PDB entry 7T90 | electron microscopy, 3.32 A resolution | chains C and E of the 5 polymer chains in the assembly

[Chain C]
Name: Guanine nucleotide-binding protein G(I)/G(S)/G(T) subunit beta-1
Organism: Homo sapiens
Reference sequence: P62873 (GBB1_HUMAN); numbering as in UniProt (aligned over 2-340)
Sequence (345 residues; row label = number of the first residue in the row; numbers below 1 keep their minus sign (Gly-4 is residue -4)):
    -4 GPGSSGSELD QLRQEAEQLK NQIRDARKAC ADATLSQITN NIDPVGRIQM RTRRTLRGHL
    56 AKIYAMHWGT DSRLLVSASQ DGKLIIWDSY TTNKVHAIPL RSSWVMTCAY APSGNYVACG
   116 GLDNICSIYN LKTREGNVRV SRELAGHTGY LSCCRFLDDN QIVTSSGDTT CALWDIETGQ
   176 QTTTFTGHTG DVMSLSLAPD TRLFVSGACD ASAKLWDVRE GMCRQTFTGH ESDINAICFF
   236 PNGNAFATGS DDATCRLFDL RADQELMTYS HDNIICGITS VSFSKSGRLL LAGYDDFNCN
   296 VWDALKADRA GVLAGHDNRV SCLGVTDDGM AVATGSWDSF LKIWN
Disordered / not traced: -4 to 2
Construct notes: expression tag (-4 to 1)
Curated features (UniProtKB/Swiss-Prot):
  - modified residue: Ser2 (N-acetylserine), His266 (Phosphohistidine)
  - natural variant: Leu30 (L30F: In MRD42; uncertain significance), Arg52 (R52G: In MRD42), Gly64 (G64V: In MRD42), Asp76 (D76E: In MRD42; D76G: In MRD42), Gly77 (G77S: In MRD42), Lys78 (K78R: In MRD42), Ile80 (I80N: In MRD42; I80T: In MRD42), His91 (H91R: In MRD42; uncertain significance), Ala92 (A92T: In MRD42), Pro94 (P94S: In MRD42), Leu95 (L95P: In MRD42), Arg96 (R96L: In MRD42), 5 further natural variant entries in UniProt

[Chain E]
Name: scFV16
Organism: Mus musculus
Notes: antibody fragment or engineered binder
Sequence (256 residues; each row starts with the number of its first residue):
     1 DVQLVESGGG LVQPGGSRKL SCSASGFAFS SFGMHWVRQA PEKGLEWVAY ISSGSGTIYY
    61 ADTVKGRFTI SRDDPKNTLF LQMTSLRSED TAMYYCVRSI YYYGSSPFDF WGQGTTLTVS
   121 SGGGGSGGGG SGGGGSDIVM TQATSSVPVT PGESVSISCR SSKSLLHSNG NTYLYWFLQR
   181 PGQSPQLLIY RMSNLASGVP DRFSGSGSGT AFTLTISRLE AEDVGVYYCM QHLEYPLTFG
   241 AGTKLELKGS LEVLFQ
Disordered / not traced: 123-134, 249-256
Disulfides: Cys22-Cys96, Cys159-Cys229

[Interface between chain C and chain E]
Pairs across the interface (7; chain C residue first):
  Asp66(C) - Tyr103(E)  hydrogen bond
  Arg68(C) - Tyr103(E)
  Leu69(C) - Tyr103(E)  hydrophobic
  Val90(C) - Tyr102(E)  hydrophobic
  Arg129(C) - Val2(E)
  Arg129(C) - Arg98(E)  hydrogen bond (backbone-side chain)
  Glu130(C) - Ala28(E)  hydrogen bond (backbone-backbone)
Also at the interface, not in a pair above, chain C (9 interface residues in all): Asp83, His91, Gly131
Also at the interface, not in a pair above, chain E (7 interface residues in all): Phe27, Phe32

[Overview]
9 residues of chain C and 7 residues of chain E are in contact, with 3 hydrogen bonds. Among the polar pairs
are Asp66(C)-Tyr103(E), Arg129(C)-Arg98(E) and Glu130(C)-Ala28(E).
Chain C is Guanine nucleotide-binding protein G(I)/G(S)/G(T) subunit beta-1 (Homo sapiens) and chain E is
scFV16 (Mus musculus); the structure, Cryo-EM structure of ACh-bound M2R-Go signaling complex in S2 state, was
determined by electron microscopy together with 7T8X, 7T94 and 7T96 from the same study.
